3FV7 - chain A; structure by X-ray diffraction, 2.00 A resolution.

Chain A:
Name: Beta-lactamase OXA-24
From: Acinetobacter baumannii
Notes: EC 3.5.2.6
Reference sequence: Q8RLA6 (Q8RLA6_ACIBA); residue numbers follow UniProt; this construct covers 32-275
Chain sequence (244 residues; each row starts with the number of its first residue):
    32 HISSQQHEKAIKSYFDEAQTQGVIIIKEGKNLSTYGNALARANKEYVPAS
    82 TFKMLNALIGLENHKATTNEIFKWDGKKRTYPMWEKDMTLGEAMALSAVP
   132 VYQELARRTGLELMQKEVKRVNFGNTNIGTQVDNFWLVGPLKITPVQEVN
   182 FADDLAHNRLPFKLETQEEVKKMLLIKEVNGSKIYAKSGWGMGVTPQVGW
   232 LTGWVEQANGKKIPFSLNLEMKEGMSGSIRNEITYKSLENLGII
Modified residues: Lys-84 (lysine nz-carboxylic acid; KCX)
Small-molecule neighbours: MXS ((2S)-2-[[2-methanoyl-7-(methoxycarbonylamino)indolizin-3-yl]amino]-3-methyl-3-sulfino-butanoic acid): Ala-80, Ser-81, Lys-84, Thr-111, Tyr-112, Trp-115, Ser-128, Val-130, Gln-134, Leu-168, Lys-218, Ser-219, Gly-220, Trp-221, Met-223, Arg-261

Summary:
Ligands of chain A: compound MXS.
Chain A is Beta-lactamase OXA-24 (Acinetobacter baumannii); the structure, OXA-24 beta-lactamase complex with
SA4-44 inhibitor, was determined by X-ray diffraction (same publication as 3MBZ, 3G4P, 3FYZ and 3FZC).
